5FV2 - chains B and W of the 4 polymer chains in the assembly; structure by X-ray diffraction, 3.45 A resolution.

== Chain B ==
Protein: Vh domain antibody
Organism: Homo sapiens
Notes: fragment: vh domain antibody; antibody fragment or engineered binder
Chain sequence (116 residues; row label = number of the first residue in the row):
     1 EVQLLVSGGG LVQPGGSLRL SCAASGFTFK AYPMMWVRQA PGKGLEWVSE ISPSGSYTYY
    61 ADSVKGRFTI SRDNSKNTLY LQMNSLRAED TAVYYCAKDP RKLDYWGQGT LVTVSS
Unresolved in the structure: 116
Cystine bridges: Cys22-Cys96

== Chain W ==
Protein: Vascular endothelial growth factor
Organism: Homo sapiens
Notes: fragment: vegf
UniProt: P15692 (VEGFA_HUMAN); residues 1-110 here correspond to UniProt positions 27-136 (UniProt number = residue number + 26)
Chain sequence (116 residues; each row starts with the number of its first residue):
     1 APMAEGGGQN HHEVVKFMDV YQRSYCHPIE TLVDIFQEYP DEIEYIFKPS CVPLMRCGGC
    61 CNDEGLECVP TEESNITMQI MRIKPHQGQH IGEMSFLQHN KCECRPKKDR HHHHHH
Unresolved in the structure: 1-11, 109-116
Differences from the reference sequence: expression tag (111-116)
Cystine bridges: Cys26-Cys68, Cys57-Cys102, Cys61-Cys104

== How chain B and chain W interact ==
Pairs across the interface - 9 pairs, chain B then chain W:
  Trp47(B) - Met81(W)  hydrophobic
  Trp47(B) - Ile91(W)  hydrophobic
  Glu50(B) - Lys48(W)
  Tyr57(B) - His86(W)
  Tyr59(B) - Ile83(W)  hydrophobic
  Tyr59(B) - Gln89(W)
  Tyr60(B) - Gln89(W)
  Asp62(B) - His90(W)
  Lys65(B) - Gln89(W)
Other interface residues (no listed pair), chain B (9 interface residues in all): Thr58, Ala61

== Overview ==
9 residues of chain B face 7 of chain W across their interface.
Chain B is Vh domain antibody and chain W is Vascular endothelial growth factor, both from Homo sapiens; the
structure, Crystal structure of hVEGF in complex with VH domain antibody, was determined by X-ray diffraction
together with 5FV1 from the same study.
